6YWD - chains A and B of the 3 polymer chains in the assembly; structure by X-ray diffraction, 3.20 A resolution.

[Chain A]
Name: Antibody Mota, Heavy Chain
Source organism: Homo sapiens
Notes: antibody fragment or engineered binder
Amino-acid sequence (233 residues; each row starts with the number of its first residue):
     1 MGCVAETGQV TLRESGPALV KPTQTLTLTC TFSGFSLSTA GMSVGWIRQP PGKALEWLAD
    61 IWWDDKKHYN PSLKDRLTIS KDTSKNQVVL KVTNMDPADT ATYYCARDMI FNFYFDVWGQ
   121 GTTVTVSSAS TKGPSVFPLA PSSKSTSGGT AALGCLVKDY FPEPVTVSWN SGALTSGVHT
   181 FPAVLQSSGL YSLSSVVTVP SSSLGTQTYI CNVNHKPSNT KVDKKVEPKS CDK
Not modelled in the structure: 1-8, 232-233
Disulfide bonds: C30-C105, C155-C211

[Chain B]
Name: Antibody Mota, Light Chain
Source organism: Homo sapiens
Notes: antibody fragment or engineered binder
Amino-acid sequence (221 residues; each row starts with the number of its first residue):
     1 MGCVAETGDI QMTQSPSTLS ASVGDRVTIT CSASSRVGYM HWYQQKPGKA PKLLIYDTSK
    61 LASGVPSRFS GSGSGTEFTL TISSLQPDDF ATYYCFQGSG YPFTFGGGTK VEIKRTVAAP
   121 SVFIFPPSDE QLKSGTASVV CLLNNFYPRE AKVQWKVDNA LQSGNSQESV TEQDSKDSTY
   181 SLSSTLTLSK ADYEKHKVYA CEVTHQGLSS PVTKSFNRGE C
Not modelled in the structure: 1-8
Disulfide bonds: C31-C95, C141-C201

[Interface between chain A and chain B]
Pairs across the interface (87; chain A residue first):
  I47(A) with F105(B), hydrophobic
  Q49(A) with Q45(B), hydrogen bond; Y94(B)
  K53(A) with Y94(B)
  A54(A) with Y94(B), hydrophobic; G106(B); G107(B)
  L55(A) with P51(B), hydrophobic; Y94(B), hydrophobic; F105(B), hydrophobic
  W57(A) with Y101(B), hydrophobic; P102(B), hydrophobic; F103(B); F105(B)
  D60(A) with Y101(B), hydrogen bond; F103(B)
  W62(A) with Y101(B), hydrogen bond
  H68(A) with Y101(B), hydrogen bond
  P71(A) with P102(B)
  Y104(A) with Q45(B); K49(B); A50(B), hydrophobic
  D108(A) with F103(B)
  F113(A) with F96(B); G98(B)
  Y114(A) with H41(B); Y43(B); L53(B), hydrophobic; Y56(B); F96(B), hydrophobic
  F115(A) with Y43(B), hydrogen bond (backbone-side chain); F96(B), hydrophobic; F103(B), hydrophobic
  W118(A) with Y43(B); P51(B), hydrophobic
  G119(A) with A50(B)
  F137(A) with S128(B); E130(B); Q131(B)
  P138(A) with S128(B); E130(B)
  L139(A) with F125(B)
  A140(A) with F125(B)
  S142(A) with I124(B), hydrogen bond (side chain-backbone); F125(B); P126(B)
  S143(A) with C221(B)
  K144(A) with K214(B), hydrogen bond (backbone-side chain); E220(B)
  S145(A) with F123(B); I124(B), hydrogen bond (backbone-backbone); K214(B), hydrogen bond (backbone-side chain)
  T146(A) with F123(B); I124(B); F125(B)
  S147(A) with F123(B)
  A152(A) with F123(B), hydrophobic; F125(B)
  L153(A) with F125(B), hydrophobic
  L156(A) with S138(B)
  K158(A) with Q131(B); S138(B); T187(B)
  H179(A) with N144(B); N145(B); S181(B)
  F181(A) with L142(B), hydrophobic; S169(B); T171(B); S181(B); L182(B); S183(B)
  P182(A) with S169(B), hydrogen bond (backbone-side chain); V170(B)
  V184(A) with Q167(B); E168(B); S169(B)
  L185(A) with Q167(B), hydrogen bond (backbone-side chain)
  Q186(A) with Q167(B)
  S187(A) with Q167(B)
  S194(A) with S183(B), hydrogen bond
  V196(A) with L142(B), hydrophobic
  T198(A) with N144(B)
  K224(A) with E130(B)
  K229(A) with D129(B), salt bridge; C221(B)
  C231(A) with C221(B), disulfide
Also at the interface, not in a pair above, chain A (51 interface residues in all): E56, N70, N112, D116, Q120, V136, T180
Also at the interface, not in a pair above, chain B (47 interface residues in all): D57, V122, V140, D174, S215, F216
Disulfides between the chains: C231(A)-C221(B)

[Summary]
51 residues of chain A face 47 of chain B across their interface, with 1 disulfide bond, 12 hydrogen bonds and
1 salt bridge. Among the polar pairs are K229(A)-D129(B), Q49(A)-Q45(B) and D60(A)-Y101(B).
Here chain A is Antibody Mota, Heavy Chain and chain B is Antibody Mota, Light Chain, both from Homo sapiens.
Entry 6YWD (De novo designed protein 4H_01 in complex with Mota antibody) was determined by X-ray diffraction.
